Entry 2YB0 (X-ray diffraction, 2.28 A resolution); this record covers chains A and B.

Chain A (and B):
Molecule: Dutpase
Source organism: Leishmania major
Notes: EC 3.6.1.23; chain B of this document is another copy of the same molecule, construct and numbering; everything in this record applies to it too
UniProt: O15826 (O15826_LEIMA); residues 1-268 here = UniProt positions 1-268
Sequence (271 residues; each row starts with the number of its first residue; numbers below 1 keep their minus sign (Gly-2 is residue -2)):
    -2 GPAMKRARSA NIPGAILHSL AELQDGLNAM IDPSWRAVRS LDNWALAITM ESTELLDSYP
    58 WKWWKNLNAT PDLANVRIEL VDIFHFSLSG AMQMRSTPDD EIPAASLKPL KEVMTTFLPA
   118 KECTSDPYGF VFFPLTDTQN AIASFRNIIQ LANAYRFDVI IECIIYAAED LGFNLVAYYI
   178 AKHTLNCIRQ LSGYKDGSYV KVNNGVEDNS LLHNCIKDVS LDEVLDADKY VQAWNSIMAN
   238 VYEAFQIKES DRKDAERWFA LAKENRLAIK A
Disordered / not traced: -2 to 6, 265-268 (chain B: -2 to 1, 265-268)
Construct notes: expression tag (-2 to 0)
Ligand contacts: 2'-deoxyuridine (DUR): Gln21, Leu24, Asn25, Ile28, Trp41, Glu48, Asp79, His82, Phe83, Lys179, Asn183, Arg186
From the paper describing this entry:
  - binding site for sulfate ion: Lys59, Trp61, Lys62, Tyr191, Lys198, Val199

Chain A / chain B interface:
Pairs across the interface - 59 pairs, chain A then chain B:
  Ile28(A) with Trp60(B)
  Arg36(A) with Trp60(B)
  Asp39(A) with Phe114(B); Arg143(B), salt bridge
  Asn40(A) with Trp60(B)
  Trp41(A) with Trp60(B), hydrophobic
  Ala42(A) with Arg143(B)
  Leu43(A) with Leu53(B), hydrophobic; Trp58(B), hydrophobic; Ile139(B), hydrophobic
  Ala44(A) with Trp58(B), hydrophobic
  Thr46(A) with Ile146(B)
  Met47(A) with Thr50(B); Asp54(B); Trp58(B)
  Thr50(A) with Met47(B); Thr50(B), hydrogen bond
  Asp54(A) with Met47(B)
  Trp58(A) with Leu43(B), hydrophobic; Ala44(B), hydrophobic; Met47(B), hydrophobic
  Trp60(A) with Ile28(B); Arg36(B); Asn40(B); Trp41(B), hydrophobic
  Trp61(A) with Phe83(B), hydrophobic; Gln187(B), hydrogen bond (backbone-side chain); Tyr191(B); Lys192(B)
  Lys62(A) with Tyr191(B), hydrogen bond; Lys192(B); Lys198(B)
  Asn63(A) with Tyr191(B), hydrogen bond (backbone-backbone); Lys192(B), hydrogen bond (backbone-backbone); Asp193(B)
  Leu64(A) with Lys192(B), hydrogen bond (backbone-backbone)
  Phe83(A) with Trp61(B), hydrophobic
  Glu109(A) with Glu109(B)
  Phe114(A) with Asp39(B); Asn150(B); Tyr152(B)
  Ile139(A) with Leu43(B), hydrophobic
  Arg143(A) with Asp39(B), salt bridge; Ala42(B); Asn150(B), hydrogen bond
  Gln147(A) with Asn150(B)
  Asn150(A) with Phe114(B); Arg143(B), hydrogen bond; Gln147(B)
  Tyr152(A) with Phe114(B)
  Gln187(A) with Trp61(B), hydrogen bond (side chain-backbone)
  Tyr191(A) with Trp61(B); Lys62(B), hydrogen bond; Asn63(B), hydrogen bond (backbone-backbone)
  Lys192(A) with Trp61(B); Asn63(B), hydrogen bond (backbone-backbone); Leu64(B), hydrogen bond (backbone-backbone)
  Gly194(A) with Asn63(B)
  Lys198(A) with Lys62(B)
Interface residues without a listed pair, chain A (36 interface residues in all): Asp29, Leu53, Thr112, Ile146, Ala149
Interface residues without a listed pair, chain B (35 interface residues in all): Thr46, Ala102, Gly194

In short:
Chain A and chain B form an interface of 36 and 35 residues respectively, with 13 hydrogen bonds and 2 salt
bridges. Polar contacts include Asp39(A)-Arg143(B), Thr50(A)-Thr50(B) and Trp61(A)-Gln187(B). Ligands of chain
A: 2'-deoxyuridine. The paper reports a binding site for sulfate ion at Lys59(A), Trp61(A) and Lys62(A) among
others.
Both chains are Dutpase (Leishmania major). Entry 2YB0 (The Crystal Structure of Leishmania major dUTPase in
complex deoxyuridine) was determined by X-ray diffraction together with 2YAY, 2YAZ and 2CJE from the same
study.
